PDB entry 4DTE | X-ray diffraction, 1.96 A resolution | chain A

# Chain A
Name: Serpin peptidase inhibitor, clade E (nexin, plasminogen activator inhibitor type 1), member 1
Organism: Danio rerio
UniProt: F1QRB8 (F1QRB8_DANRE); residues 1-374 here correspond to UniProt positions 19-392 (UniProt number = residue number + 18)
Amino-acid sequence (374 residues; each row starts with the number of its first residue):
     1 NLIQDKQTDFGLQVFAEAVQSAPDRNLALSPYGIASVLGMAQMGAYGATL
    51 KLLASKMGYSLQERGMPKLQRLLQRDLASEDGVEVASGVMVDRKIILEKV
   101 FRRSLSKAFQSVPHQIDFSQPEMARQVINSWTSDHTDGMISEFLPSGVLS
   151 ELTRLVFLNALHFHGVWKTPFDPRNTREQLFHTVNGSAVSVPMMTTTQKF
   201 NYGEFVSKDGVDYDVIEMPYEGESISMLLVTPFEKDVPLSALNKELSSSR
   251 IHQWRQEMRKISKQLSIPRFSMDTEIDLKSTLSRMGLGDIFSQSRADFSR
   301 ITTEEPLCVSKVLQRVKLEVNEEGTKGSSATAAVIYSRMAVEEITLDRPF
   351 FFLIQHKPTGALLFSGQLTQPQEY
Covalently attached groups: N-acetylglucosamine (NAG) linked to N185

# Summary
Covalently linked N-acetylglucosamine: at N185.
Chain A is Serpin peptidase inhibitor, clade E (nexin, plasminogen activator inhibitor type 1), member 1
(Danio rerio); the structure, Crystal structure of zebrafish plasminogen activator inhibitor-1 (PAI-1), was
determined by X-ray diffraction (same publication as 4KDS).
